PDB entry 5MWO | X-ray diffraction, 1.96 A resolution | chain A

== Chain A ==
Molecule: HTH-type transcriptional regulator EthR
From: Mycobacterium tuberculosis H37Rv
UniProtKB: P9WMC1 (ETHR_MYCTU); numbering as in UniProt (aligned over 1-216)
Amino-acid sequence (228 residues; row label = number of the first residue in the row; numbers below 1 keep their minus sign (Met-3 is residue -3)):
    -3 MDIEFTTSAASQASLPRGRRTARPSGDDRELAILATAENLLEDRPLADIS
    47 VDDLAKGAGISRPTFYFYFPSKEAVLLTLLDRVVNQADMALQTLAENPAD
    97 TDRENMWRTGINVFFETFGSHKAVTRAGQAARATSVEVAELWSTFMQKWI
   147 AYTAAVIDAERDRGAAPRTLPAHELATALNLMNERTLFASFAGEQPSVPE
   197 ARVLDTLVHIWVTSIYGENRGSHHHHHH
Unresolved in the structure: -3 to 21, 215-224
Differences from the reference sequence: initiating methionine (-3); expression tag (-2 to 0, 217-224); conflict Phe1 (Met in P9WMC1)
Curated features (UniProtKB/Swiss-Prot):
  - DNA-binding region: Ser46 to Phe65 (H-T-H motif)
  - site (Inhibitor-binding): Asn176, Asn179
Small-molecule neighbours:
  - (5-methyl-1-benzothiophen-2-yl)methanol (J6W), molecule 1: Leu87, Met102, Trp103, Gly106, Ile107, Phe110, Trp145, Tyr148, Thr149, Val152, Asn176, Asn179, Trp207
  - (5-methyl-1-benzothiophen-2-yl)methanol (J6W), molecule 2: Phe110, Phe114, Thr121, Trp138, Met142, Trp145, Asn176, Asn179, Glu180, Leu183, Trp207

== Overview ==
Chain A binds (5-methyl-1-benzothiophen-2-yl)methanol.
Chain A is HTH-type transcriptional regulator EthR (Mycobacterium tuberculosis H37Rv); the structure,
Structure of Mycobacterium Tuberculosis Transcriptional Regulatory Repressor Protein (EthR) in complex with
fragment 7E8, was determined by X-ray diffraction together with 5MXK from the same study.
